PDB entry 2CF2 | X-ray diffraction, 4.30 A resolution (low resolution: residue-level contacts below are approximate; hydrogen-bond / salt-bridge calls are withheld) | chains C and L of the 10 polymer chains in the assembly

[Chain C (and L)]
Molecule: Fatty acid synthase, dh domain
From: Sus scrofa
Notes: EC 2.3.1.85; chain L of this document is another copy of the same molecule, construct and numbering; everything in this record applies to it too
Chain sequence (342 residues; each row starts with the number of its first residue; note: 829 numbers in that range are skipped by the numbering (no residue carries them; nothing is unmodelled there)):
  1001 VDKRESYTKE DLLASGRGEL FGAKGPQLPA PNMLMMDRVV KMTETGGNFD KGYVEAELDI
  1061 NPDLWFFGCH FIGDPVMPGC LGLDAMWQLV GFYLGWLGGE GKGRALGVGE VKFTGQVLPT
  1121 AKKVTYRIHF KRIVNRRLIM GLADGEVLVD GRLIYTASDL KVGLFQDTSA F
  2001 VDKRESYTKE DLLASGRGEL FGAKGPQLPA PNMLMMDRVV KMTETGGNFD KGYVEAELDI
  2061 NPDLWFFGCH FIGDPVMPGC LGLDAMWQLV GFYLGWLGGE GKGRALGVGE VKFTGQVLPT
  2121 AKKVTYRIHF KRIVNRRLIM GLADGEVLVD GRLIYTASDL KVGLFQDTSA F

[Interface between chain C and chain L]
Pairs across the interface (29; chain C residue first):
  Thr1045(C) with Thr1125(L)
  Gly1046(C) with Glu1055(L); Tyr1126(L); Arg1127(L)
  Gly1047(C) with Arg1127(L); Ile1128(L)
  Asn1048(C) with Ile1128(L); Gly1145(L)
  Phe1049(C) with Glu1146(L)
  Asp1050(C) with Tyr1126(L); Arg1127(L); Glu1146(L); Val1147(L)
  Glu1055(C) with Gly1046(L)
  Thr1125(C) with Thr1045(L)
  Tyr1126(C) with Thr1045(L); Gly1046(L); Asp1050(L)
  Arg1127(C) with Gly1046(L); Gly1047(L); Asp1050(L)
  Ile1128(C) with Gly1047(L); Asn1048(L)
  Asp1144(C) with Asn1048(L)
  Gly1145(C) with Asn1048(L); Phe1049(L)
  Glu1146(C) with Phe1049(L); Asp1050(L)
  Val1147(C) with Asp1050(L)
Other interface residues (no listed pair), chain C (17 interface residues in all): Lys1041, His1129
Other interface residues (no listed pair), chain L (18 interface residues in all): Lys1041, Thr1043, Gly1052, Asp1144

[Summary]
17 residues of chain C face 18 of chain L across their interface.
Chain C and chain L are both Fatty acid synthase, dh domain (Sus scrofa); the structure, Architecture of
mammalian fatty acid synthase, was determined by X-ray diffraction.
